PDB entry 5M1E | X-ray diffraction, 2.62 A resolution | chains A and C of the 3 polymer chains in the assembly

Chain A (and C):
Protein: 3-octaprenyl-4-hydroxybenzoate carboxy-lyase
Organism: Escherichia coli O6:H1 (strain CFT073 / ATCC 700928 / UPEC)
Notes: EC 4.1.1.98; chain C of this document is another copy of the same molecule, construct and numbering; everything in this record applies to it too
Reference sequence: P0AAB5 (UBID_ECOL6); residue numbers follow UniProt; this construct covers 1-497
Chain sequence (517 residues; numbered -19 to 497; the number before each row is that of its first residue; numbers below 1 keep their minus sign (Met-19 is residue -19)):
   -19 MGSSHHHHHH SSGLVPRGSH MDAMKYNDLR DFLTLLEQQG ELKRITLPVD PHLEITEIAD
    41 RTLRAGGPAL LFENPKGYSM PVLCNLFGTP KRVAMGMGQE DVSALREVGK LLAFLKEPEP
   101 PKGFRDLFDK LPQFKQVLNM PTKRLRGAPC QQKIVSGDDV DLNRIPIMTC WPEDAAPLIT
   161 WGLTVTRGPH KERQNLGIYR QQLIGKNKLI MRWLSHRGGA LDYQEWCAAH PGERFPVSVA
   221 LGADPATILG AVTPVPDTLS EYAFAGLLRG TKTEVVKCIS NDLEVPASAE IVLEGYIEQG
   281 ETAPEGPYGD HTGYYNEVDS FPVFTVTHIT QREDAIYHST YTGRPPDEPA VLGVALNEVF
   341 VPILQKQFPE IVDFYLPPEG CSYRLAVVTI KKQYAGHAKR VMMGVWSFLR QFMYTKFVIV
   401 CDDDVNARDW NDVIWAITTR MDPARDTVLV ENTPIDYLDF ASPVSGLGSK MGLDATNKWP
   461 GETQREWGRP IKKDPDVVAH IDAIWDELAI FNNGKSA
Unresolved in the structure: -19 to 5, 97-114, 493-497 (chain C: -19 to 6, 99-119, 126-130, 492-497)
Differences from the reference sequence: initiating methionine (-19); expression tag (-18 to 0)
Swiss-Prot annotation at these positions:
  - active site: Asp290 (Proton donor)
  - binding site (Mn(2+)): Asn175, Glu241
  - binding site (prenylated FMN): Ile178 to Arg180, Arg192 to Leu194, Arg197, Gly198
Ion coordination: Mn2+: Asn175, Glu241 (together with 7D9); Na+: Leu176, Ala231, Glu241 (together with 7D9)
Residues lining bound ligands: 7D9 ((16R)-11,12,14,14-tetramethyl-3,5-bis(oxidanylidene)-8-[(2S,3S,4R)-2,3,4-tris(oxidanyl)-5-phosphonooxy-pentyl]-1,4,6,8-tetrazatetracyclo[7.7.1.02,7.013,17]heptadeca-2(7),9(17),10,12-tetraene-16-sulfonic acid): Thr160, Trp161, Asn175, Leu176, Gly177, Ile178, Tyr179, Arg180, Arg192, Trp193, Leu194, Arg197, Gly198, Gly199, Ala231, Val232, Thr233, Glu241, Asp290, His291, Thr320, Thr322, Pro329, Leu332

Chain A / chain C interface:
Pairs across the interface (51):
  Gln347(A) - Phe388(C)  hydrogen bond (side chain-backbone)
  Phe348(A) - Ser387(C)
  Tyr374(A) - Met393(C)
  Tyr374(A) - Pro434(C)  hydrophobic
  Ala375(A) - Pro434(C)
  Ala375(A) - Leu447(C)
  Gly376(A) - Asn432(C)
  Gly376(A) - Pro434(C)
  Gly376(A) - Leu447(C)
  Lys379(A) - Glu431(C)
  Lys379(A) - Asn432(C)
  Arg380(A) - Trp386(C)
  Arg380(A) - Ser387(C)  hydrogen bond (side chain-backbone)
  Arg380(A) - Phe388(C)
  Arg380(A) - Arg390(C)
  Arg380(A) - Met393(C)
  Met383(A) - Met383(C)
  Met383(A) - Trp386(C)  hydrophobic
  Met383(A) - Ser387(C)
  Met383(A) - Val430(C)  hydrophobic
  Gly384(A) - Ser387(C)
  Trp386(A) - Arg380(C)
  Trp386(A) - Met383(C)  hydrophobic
  Ser387(A) - Phe348(C)
  Ser387(A) - Arg380(C)  hydrogen bond (backbone-side chain)
  Ser387(A) - Met383(C)  hydrogen bond (side chain-backbone)
  Ser387(A) - Gly384(C)  hydrogen bond (side chain-backbone)
  Ser387(A) - Ser387(C)  hydrogen bond
  Phe388(A) - Gln347(C)  hydrogen bond (backbone-side chain)
  Phe388(A) - Arg380(C)  hydrogen bond (backbone-side chain)
  Phe388(A) - Phe388(C)  hydrophobic
  Arg390(A) - Gln373(C)
  Arg390(A) - Tyr374(C)  hydrogen bond
  Arg390(A) - Arg380(C)
  Met393(A) - Tyr374(C)
  Met393(A) - Arg380(C)  hydrogen bond
  Arg425(A) - Asn432(C)
  Glu431(A) - Lys379(C)
  Asn432(A) - Gly376(C)
  Asn432(A) - Lys379(C)  hydrogen bond (backbone-side chain)
  Asn432(A) - Arg425(C)
  Pro434(A) - Tyr374(C)  hydrophobic
  Pro434(A) - Ala375(C)
  Pro434(A) - Gly376(C)
  Val444(A) - Gly461(C)
  Leu447(A) - Ala375(C)
  Leu447(A) - Gly376(C)
  Leu447(A) - Gly461(C)
  Gly461(A) - Val444(C)
  Gly461(A) - Leu447(C)
  Glu462(A) - Leu447(C)
Also at the interface, not in a pair above, chain A (29 interface residues in all): Lys90, His377, Tyr394, Val428, Thr433, Tyr437, Gly446
Also at the interface, not in a pair above, chain C (30 interface residues in all): Pro98, Glu350, His377, Leu389, Thr433, Gly446, Glu462

In short:
Chain A and chain C form an interface of 29 and 30 residues respectively; the contacts include 11 hydrogen
bonds. Polar contacts include Gln347(A)-Phe388(C), Arg380(A)-Ser387(C) and Ser387(A)-Met383(C). Chain A binds
compound 7D9.
Both chains are 3-octaprenyl-4-hydroxybenzoate carboxy-lyase (Escherichia coli O6:H1 (strain CFT073 / ATCC
700928 / UPEC)). Entry 5M1E (Crystal structure of N-terminally tagged UbiD from E. coli reconstituted with
prFMN cofactor) was determined by X-ray diffraction (same publication as 5M1B, 5M1C and 5M1D).
